8RML - chains A and B of the 13 polymer chains in the assembly; structure by electron microscopy, 3.84 A resolution.

# Chain A (and B)
Name: Calcium homeostasis modulator protein 4
Source organism: Homo sapiens
Notes: chain B of this document is another copy of the same molecule, construct and numbering; everything in this record applies to it too
UniProt: Q5JW98 (CAHM4_HUMAN); residue numbers follow UniProt; this construct covers 2-314
Sequence (322 residues; row label = number of the first residue in the row; numbering starts at 0):
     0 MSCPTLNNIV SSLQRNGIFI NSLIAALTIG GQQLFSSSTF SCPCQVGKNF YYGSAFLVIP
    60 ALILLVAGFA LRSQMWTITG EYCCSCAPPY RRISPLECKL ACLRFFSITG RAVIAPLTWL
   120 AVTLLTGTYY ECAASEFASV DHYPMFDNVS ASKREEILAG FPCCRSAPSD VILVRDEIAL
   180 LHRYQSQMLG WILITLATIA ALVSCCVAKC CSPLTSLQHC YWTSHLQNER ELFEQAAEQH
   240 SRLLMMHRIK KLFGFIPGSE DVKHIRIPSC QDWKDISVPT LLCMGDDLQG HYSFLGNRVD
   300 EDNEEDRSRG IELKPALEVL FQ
Disordered / not traced: 0-4, 83-93, 279-321
Differences from the reference sequence: initiating methionine (0); expression tag (1, 315-321)
Disulfides: C41-C131, C43-C162

# Interface between chain A and chain B
Contacting residue pairs - 20 pairs, chain A then chain B:
  L124(A) with F34(B), hydrophobic
  R182(A) with S40(B)
  Y183(A) with Q44(B); K47(B)
  W190(A) with F55(B), hydrophobic
  C204(A) with W75(B), hydrophobic
  S215(A) with T76(B)
  Y220(A) with A236(B), hydrophobic
  H224(A) with S240(B)
  N227(A) with E237(B); S240(B), hydrogen bond; R241(B), hydrogen bond
  E228(A) with M244(B)
  L231(A) with M244(B), hydrophobic; M245(B), hydrophobic
  F232(A) with I248(B), hydrophobic
  A235(A) with P256(B), hydrophobic
  H239(A) with F254(B); I264(B)
  L242(A) with D260(B)
Also at the interface, not in a pair above, chain A (24 interface residues in all): Q186, M187, I193, T194, L201, K208, L216, S223, L225
Also at the interface, not in a pair above, chain B (29 interface residues in all): Y51, A54, I58, I62, R229, F232, L243, F252, P267, I275, P278

# Summary
The interface between chain A and chain B involves 24 residues on one side and 29 on the other; the contacts
include 2 hydrogen bonds. Polar pairs include N227(A)-S240(B) and N227(A)-R241(B).
Chain A and chain B are both Calcium homeostasis modulator protein 4 (Homo sapiens); the structure, Structure
of heteromeric CALHM2/4 channel in complex with synthetic nanobody SbC4, was determined by electron microscopy
together with 8RMK, 8RMM and 8RMN from the same study.
